9D3Y - chain A; structure by X-ray diffraction, 2.08 A resolution.

== Chain A ==
Name: Mannan-binding lectin serine protease 2 B chain
Source organism: Homo sapiens
Notes: EC 3.4.21.104
UniProtKB: O00187 (MASP2_HUMAN); residues 363-686 here = UniProt positions 363-686
Chain sequence (324 residues; numbered 363 to 686; the number before each row is that of its first residue):
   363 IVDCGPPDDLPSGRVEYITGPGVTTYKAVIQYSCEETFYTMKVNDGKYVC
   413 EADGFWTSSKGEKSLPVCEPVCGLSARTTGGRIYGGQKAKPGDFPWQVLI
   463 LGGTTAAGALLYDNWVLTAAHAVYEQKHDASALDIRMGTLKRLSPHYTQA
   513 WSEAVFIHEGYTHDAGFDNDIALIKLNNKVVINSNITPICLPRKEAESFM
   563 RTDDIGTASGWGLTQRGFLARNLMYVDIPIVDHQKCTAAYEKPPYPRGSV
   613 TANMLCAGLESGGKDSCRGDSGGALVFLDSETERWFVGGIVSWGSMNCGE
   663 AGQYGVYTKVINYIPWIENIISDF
Disordered / not traced: 363-364, 441-444
Disulfide bonds: Cys-366/Cys-412, Cys-396/Cys-430, Cys-434/Cys-552, Cys-598/Cys-618, Cys-629/Cys-660
Small-molecule neighbours: A1A1Y ((2S)-N-[2-(2-amino-1H-1,3-benzimidazol-5-yl)ethyl]-1-[(2R,4S)-4-phenylpiperidine-2-carbonyl]azetidine-2-carboxamide): His-483, Gly-528, Phe-529, Tyr-602, Tyr-607, Pro-608, Ser-611, Asp-627, Ser-628, Cys-629, Arg-630, Ser-633, Val-653, Ser-654, Trp-655, Gly-656, Ser-657, Asn-659, Cys-660, Gln-665, Tyr-666, Gly-667
Curated features (UniProtKB/Swiss-Prot):
  - active site (Charge relay system): His-483, Asp-532, Ser-633
  - site: Arg-444, Ile-445 (Cleavage)
  - natural variant: Val-377 (V377A: No effect on catalytic activity)
  - mutagenesis: Arg-444 (R444Q: Abolishes autocatalytic cleavage)

== Overview ==
Bound to chain A: compound A1A1Y. Curated annotation (UniProt) lists 3 active-site residues and one
mutagenesis site.
Chain A is Mannan-binding lectin serine protease 2 B chain (Homo sapiens); the structure, Crystal structure of
the catalytic region of human MASP-2 with specific inhibitor Compound S2, was determined by X-ray diffraction
(same publication as 9D17, 9D40 and 9D4D).
